PDB entry 2KI4 | solution NMR | chains A and B of the 4 polymer chains in the assembly

# Chain A
Molecule: Heparin-binding growth factor 1
Organism: Homo sapiens
UniProtKB: P05230 (FGF1_HUMAN); residues 1-133 here correspond to UniProt positions 23-155 (UniProt number = residue number + 22)
Sequence (133 residues; each row starts with the number of its first residue):
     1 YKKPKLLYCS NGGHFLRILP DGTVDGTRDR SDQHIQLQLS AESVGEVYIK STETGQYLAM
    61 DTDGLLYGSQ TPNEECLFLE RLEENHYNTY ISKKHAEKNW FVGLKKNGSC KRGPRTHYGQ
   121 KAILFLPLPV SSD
Swiss-Prot annotation at these positions:
  - region: Lys105 to Lys121 (Heparin-binding)
  - motif: Lys2 to Lys5 (Nuclear localization signal)
  - binding site (heparin): Asn11

# Chain B
Molecule: Protein S100-A13
Organism: Homo sapiens
UniProtKB: Q99584 (S10AD_HUMAN); numbering as in UniProt (aligned over 1-98)
Sequence (98 residues; row label = number of the first residue in the row):
     1 MAAEPLTELE ESIETVVTTF FTFARQEGRK DSLSVNEFKE LVTQQLPHLL KDVGSLDEKM
    61 KSLDVNQDSE LKFNEYWRLI GELAKEIRKK KDLKIRKK
Modified / non-standard residues: Lys97 (D-lysine; DLY); Lys98 (D-lysine; DLY)
Swiss-Prot annotation at these positions:
  - binding site (Ca(2+)): Ser32, Glu37, Asp64, Asn66, Asp68, Glu70, Glu75
  - modified residue: Ser32 (Phosphoserine)

# Interface between chain A and chain B
Pairs across the interface - 14 pairs, chain A then chain B:
  Trp100(A) with Gln26(B)
  Pro114(A) with Gln26(B)
  Arg115(A) with Arg25(B); Gln26(B); Glu40(B)
  His117(A) with Arg25(B); Lys30(B)
  Tyr118(A) with Phe21(B); Arg25(B); Lys30(B)
  Gly119(A) with Thr22(B); Arg25(B)
  Gln120(A) with Thr22(B); Arg25(B)
Interface residues without a listed pair, chain A (8 interface residues in all): Thr116
Interface residues without a listed pair, chain B (7 interface residues in all): Gln44
From the paper, about this interface:
  - specific contacts: Trp100(A)-Gln26(B), Arg115(A)-Glu40(B), His117(A)-Arg25(B) (hydrogen bond)
  - interface residues, chain A: Thr116(A), Tyr118(A), Gly119(A), Gln120(A)
  - interface residues, chain B: Phe21(B), Thr22(B), Lys30(B)

# Overview
8 residues of chain A face 7 of chain B across their interface. The paper describes contacts between Trp100(A)
and Gln26(B) and Arg115(A) and Glu40(B); a hydrogen bond between His117(A) and Arg25(B). The paper reports
interface residues Thr116(A), Tyr118(A) and Phe21(B) among others.
Chain A is Heparin-binding growth factor 1 and chain B is Protein S100-A13, both from Homo sapiens; the
structure, FGF1-S100A13 complex structure: key component in non-classical path way of FGF1, was determined by
solution NMR (same publication as 2KI6).
